Entry 5SBD (X-ray diffraction, 2.25 A resolution); this record covers chains A and F of the 6 polymer chains in the assembly.

Chain A:
Molecule: Tubulin alpha-1B chain
Organism: Bos taurus
UniProt: P81947 (TBA1B_BOVIN); numbering as in UniProt (aligned over 1-451)
Sequence (451 residues; each row starts with the number of its first residue):
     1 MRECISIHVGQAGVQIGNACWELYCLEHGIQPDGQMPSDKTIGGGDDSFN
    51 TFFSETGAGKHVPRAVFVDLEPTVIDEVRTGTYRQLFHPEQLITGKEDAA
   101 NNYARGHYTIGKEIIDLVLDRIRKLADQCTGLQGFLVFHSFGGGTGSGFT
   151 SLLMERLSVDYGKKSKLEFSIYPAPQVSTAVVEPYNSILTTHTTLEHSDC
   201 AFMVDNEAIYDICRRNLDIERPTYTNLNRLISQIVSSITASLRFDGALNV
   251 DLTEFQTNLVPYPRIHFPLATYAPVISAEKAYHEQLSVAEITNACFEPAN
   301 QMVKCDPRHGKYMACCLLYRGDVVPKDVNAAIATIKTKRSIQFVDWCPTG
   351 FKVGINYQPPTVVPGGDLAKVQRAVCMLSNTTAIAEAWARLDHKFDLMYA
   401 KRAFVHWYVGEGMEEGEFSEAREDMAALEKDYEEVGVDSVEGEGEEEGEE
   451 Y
Not modelled in the structure: 438-451

Chain F:
Molecule: Tubulin-Tyrosine Ligase
Organism: Gallus gallus
UniProt: E1BQ43 (E1BQ43_CHICK); residues 1-378 here = UniProt positions 1-378
Sequence (384 residues; row label = number of the first residue in the row):
     1 MYTFVVRDENSSVYAEVSRLLLATGQWKRLRKDNPRFNLMLGERNRLPFG
    51 RLGHEPGLVQLVNYYRGADKLCRKASLVKLIKTSPELSESCTWFPESYVI
   101 YPTNLKTPVAPAQNGIRHLINNTRTDEREVFLAAYNRRREGREGNVWIAK
   151 SSAGAKGEGILISSEASELLDFIDEQGQVHVIQKYLEKPLLLEPGHRKFD
   201 IRSWVLVDHLYNIYLYREGVLRTSSEPYNSANFQDKTCHLTNHCIQKEYS
   251 KNYGRYEEGNEMFFEEFNQYLMDALNTTLENSILLQIKHIIRSCLMCIEP
   301 AISTKHLHYQSFQLFGFDFMVDEELKVWLIEVNGAPACAQKLYAELCQGI
   351 VDVAISSVFPLADTGQKTSQPTSIFIKLHHHHHH
Not modelled in the structure: 103-124, 156-158, 175-178, 363-372, 381-384
Differences from the reference sequence: expression tag (379-384)

How chain A and chain F interact:
Residue-residue contacts - 24 pairs, chain A then chain F:
  Q176(A) - P56(F)
  E207(A) - H54(F)  salt bridge
  E297(A) - H306(F)  salt bridge
  P298(A) - L307(F)  hydrophobic
  K304(A) - H54(F)
  C305(A) - H308(F)
  D306(A) - R66(F)
  D306(A) - L307(F)
  R308(A) - P300(F)  hydrogen bond (side chain-backbone)
  R308(A) - A301(F)  hydrogen bond (side chain-backbone)
  R308(A) - I302(F)
  R308(A) - S303(F)  hydrogen bond (side chain-backbone)
  H309(A) - R66(F)  hydrogen bond (side chain-backbone)
  H309(A) - G67(F)  hydrogen bond (side chain-backbone)
  H309(A) - A301(F)
  K338(A) - P300(F)
  S340(A) - P300(F)
  S340(A) - A301(F)
  E386(A) - G50(F)
  E386(A) - R66(F)  salt bridge
  R390(A) - G50(F)
  R390(A) - H54(F)  hydrogen bond
  H393(A) - R51(F)
  E433(A) - R46(F)  salt bridge
Also at the interface, not in a pair above, chain F (16 interface residues in all): G53, E299

Summary:
The interface between chain A and chain F involves 15 residues on one side and 16 on the other; the contacts
include 6 hydrogen bonds and 4 salt bridges. Among the polar pairs are E207(A)-H54(F), E297(A)-H306(F) and
E386(A)-R66(F).
Here chain A is Tubulin alpha-1B chain (Bos taurus) and chain F is Tubulin-Tyrosine Ligase (Gallus gallus).
Entry 5SBD (Tubulin-maytansinoid-5b-complex) was determined by X-ray diffraction (same publication as 5SB8,
5SB9, 5SBA, 5SBB, 5SBC and 5SBE).
